Entry 3RG6 (X-ray diffraction, 3.20 A resolution); this record covers chains A and D of the 6 polymer chains in the assembly.

== Chain A ==
Molecule: Ribulose bisphosphate carboxylase large chain
Organism: Synechococcus elongatus
Notes: EC 4.1.1.39
UniProtKB: P00880 (RBL_SYNP6); residues 1-472 here = UniProt positions 1-472
Amino-acid sequence (472 residues; each row starts with the number of its first residue):
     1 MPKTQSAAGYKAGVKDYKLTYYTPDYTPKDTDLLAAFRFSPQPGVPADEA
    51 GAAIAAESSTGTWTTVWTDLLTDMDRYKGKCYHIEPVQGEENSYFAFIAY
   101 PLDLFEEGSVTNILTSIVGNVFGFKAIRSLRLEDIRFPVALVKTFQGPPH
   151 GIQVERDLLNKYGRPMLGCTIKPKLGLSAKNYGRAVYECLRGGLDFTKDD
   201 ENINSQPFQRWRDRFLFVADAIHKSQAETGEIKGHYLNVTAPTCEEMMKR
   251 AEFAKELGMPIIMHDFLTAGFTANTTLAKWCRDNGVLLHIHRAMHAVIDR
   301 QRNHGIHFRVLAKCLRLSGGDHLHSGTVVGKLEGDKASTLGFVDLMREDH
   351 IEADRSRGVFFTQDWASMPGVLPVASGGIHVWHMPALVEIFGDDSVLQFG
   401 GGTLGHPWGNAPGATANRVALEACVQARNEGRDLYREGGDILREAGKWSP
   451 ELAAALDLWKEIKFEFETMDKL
Unresolved in the structure: 1-17, 64-70, 402-404, 470-472
Swiss-Prot annotation at these positions:
  - motif: Glu461 to Glu467 (Interacts with RbcX2)
  - active site (Proton acceptor): Lys172, His291
  - binding site (substrate): Asn120, Thr170, Lys174, Arg292, His324, Ser376
  - binding site (Mg(2+)): Lys198, Asp200, Glu201
  - site: Lys331 (Transition state stabilizer)
  - modified residue: Lys198 (N6-carboxylysine)

== Chain D ==
Molecule: RbcX protein
Organism: Anabaena sp
UniProtKB: Q44212 (Q44212_9NOST); residues 1-135 here = UniProt positions 1-135
Amino-acid sequence (155 residues; row label = number of the first residue in the row; numbers below 1 keep their minus sign (Met-19 is residue -19)):
   -19 MGSSHHHHHHSSGLVPRGSHMNLKQIAKDTAKTLQSYLTYQALRTVLAQL
    31 GETNPPLALWLHNFSAGKVQDGEKYIEELFLEKPDLALRIMTVREHIAEE
    81 IAEFLPEMVVTGIQQANMEKRRQHLERMTQVSLSHPSPESEQQQFSDPDW
   131 DNLAS
Unresolved in the structure: -19 to 0, 108-135
Differences from the reference sequence: expression tag (-19 to 0)

== Interface between chain A and chain D ==
Contacting residue pairs - 18 pairs, chain A then chain D:
  Leu19(A) with Asn34(D)
  Gln42(A) with Gln29(D)
  Pro43(A) with Val73(D); His76(D)
  Gly44(A) with Arg69(D), hydrogen bond (backbone-side chain)
  Val45(A) with Gln29(D); Arg69(D)
  Glu49(A) with Leu30(D); Thr33(D); Arg69(D), salt bridge
  Ala53(A) with Thr33(D)
  Trp63(A) with Thr33(D); Asn34(D)
  Phe124(A) with Glu32(D)
  Lys125(A) with Gln29(D); Glu32(D), hydrogen bond (backbone-side chain)
  Ala126(A) with Gln29(D); Thr33(D)
Also at the interface, not in a pair above, chain A (13 interface residues in all): Pro46, Arg128
Also at the interface, not in a pair above, chain D (10 interface residues in all): Pro35, Pro36

== Summary ==
13 residues of chain A and 10 residues of chain D are in contact, with 2 hydrogen bonds and 1 salt bridge.
Polar contacts include Glu49(A)-Arg69(D), Gly44(A)-Arg69(D) and Lys125(A)-Glu32(D).
Here chain A is Ribulose bisphosphate carboxylase large chain (Synechococcus elongatus) and chain D is RbcX
protein (Anabaena sp). Entry 3RG6 (Crystal structure of a chaperone-bound assembly intermediate of form I
Rubisco) was determined by X-ray diffraction.
